4NHG - chains A and C of the 6 polymer chains in the assembly; structure by X-ray diffraction, 8.00 A resolution (very low resolution: no residue pairs are listed; an interface is given only as per-side residue counts).

# Chain A
Name: 2G12 IgG dimer heavy chain
Source organism: Homo sapiens
Sequence (243 residues; row label = number of the first residue in the row):
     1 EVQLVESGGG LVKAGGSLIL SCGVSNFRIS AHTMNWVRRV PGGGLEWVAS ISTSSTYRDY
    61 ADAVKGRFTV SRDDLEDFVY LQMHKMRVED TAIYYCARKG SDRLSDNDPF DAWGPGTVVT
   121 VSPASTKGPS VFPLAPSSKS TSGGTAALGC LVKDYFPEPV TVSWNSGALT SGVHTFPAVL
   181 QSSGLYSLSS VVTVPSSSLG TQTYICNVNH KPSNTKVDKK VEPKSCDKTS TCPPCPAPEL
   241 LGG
Disordered / not traced: 84-86, 105-110, 225-243
Disulfide bonds: C22-C96, C150-C206

# Chain C
Name: 2G12 IgG dimer light chain
Source organism: Homo sapiens
Sequence (213 residues; each row starts with the number of its first residue):
     2 VVMTQSPSTL SASVGDTITI TCRASQSIET WLAWYQQKPG KAPKLLIYKA STLKTGVPSR
    62 FSGSGSGTEF TLTISGLQFD DFATYHCQHY AGYSATFGQG TRVEIKRTVA APSVFIFPPS
   122 DEQLKSGTAS VVCLLNNFYP REAKVQWKVD NALQSGNSQE SVTEQDSKDS TYSLSSTLTL
   182 SKADYEKHKV YACEVTHQGL SSPVTKSFNR GEC
Disordered / not traced: 213-214
Disulfide bonds: C23-C88, C134-C194

# Chain A / chain C interface
At this resolution (8 A) residue pairs are not listed: 18 residues of chain A and 21 of chain C lie at the interface.

# Summary
Chain A and chain C form an interface of 18 and 21 residues respectively.
Chain A is 2G12 IgG dimer heavy chain and chain C is 2G12 IgG dimer light chain, both from Homo sapiens; the
structure, Crystal Structure of 2G12 IgG Dimer, was determined by X-ray diffraction, deposited together with
4NHH.
